9HBD - chain A; structure by X-ray diffraction, 1.09 A resolution.

Chain A:
Molecule: Fucose-binding lectin protein
Organism: Ralstonia solanacearum
Reference sequence: A0A0S4TLR1 (A0A0S4TLR1_RALSL); residues 1-90 here correspond to UniProt positions 2-91 (UniProt number = residue number + 1)
Amino-acid sequence (90 residues; each row starts with the number of its first residue):
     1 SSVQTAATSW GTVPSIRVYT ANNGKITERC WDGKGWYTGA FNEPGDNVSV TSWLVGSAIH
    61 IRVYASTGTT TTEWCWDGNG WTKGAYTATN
Ligand contacts:
  - 7AZ (phosphonato-calix[6]arene), molecule 1: Val13, Asp32, Gly33, Lys34
  - 7AZ, molecule 2: Gly24, Lys25, Asn42, Glu43, Pro44, Trp74, Lys83
  - beta-D-fructopyranose (BDF), molecule 1: Arg17, Tyr19, Glu28, Cys30, Tyr37, Gly39, Ala40, Phe41, Ile61, Trp76, Trp81
  - beta-D-fructopyranose (BDF), molecule 2: Arg62, Glu73, Cys75, Asp77, Gly84, Ala85, Tyr86
Reported in the primary citation:
  - binding site for 7AZ: Val13, Lys25, Gly33, Lys34, Asn42, Glu43, Pro44, Trp74, Lys83

Overview:
Ligands of chain A: compound 7AZ and beta-D-fructopyranose. From the paper: a binding site for 7AZ at Val13,
Lys25 and Gly33 among others.
Chain A is Fucose-binding lectin protein (Ralstonia solanacearum); the structure, The RSL -
phosphonato-calix[6]arene cocrystal structure, pH 4.0, was determined by X-ray diffraction (same publication
as 9HBE, 9HBF and 9HBG).
